5LHY - chains A and B; structure by X-ray diffraction, 3.31 A resolution.

Chain A (and B):
Name: Serine/threonine-protein kinase PLK4
Organism: Homo sapiens
Notes: EC 2.7.11.21; chain B of this document is another copy of the same molecule, construct and numbering; everything in this record applies to it too
UniProtKB: O00444 (PLK4_HUMAN); residues 884-970 here = UniProt positions 884-970
Amino-acid sequence (91 residues; each row starts with the number of its first residue):
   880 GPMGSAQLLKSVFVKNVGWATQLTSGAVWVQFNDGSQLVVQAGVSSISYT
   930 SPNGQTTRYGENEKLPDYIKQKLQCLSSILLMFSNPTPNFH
Unresolved in the structure: 880-889, 967-970
Construct notes: expression tag (880-883)

Chain A / chain B interface:
Residue-residue contacts (54):
  Val-891(A) / Cys-954(B)  hydrogen bond (backbone-side chain)
  Val-893(A) / Cys-954(B)  hydrophobic
  Trp-898(A) / Trp-898(B)  hydrophobic
  Val-909(A) / Leu-955(B)  hydrophobic
  Phe-911(A) / Lys-951(B)
  Asp-913(A) / Pro-931(B)
  Asp-913(A) / Lys-951(B)  salt bridge
  Gly-914(A) / Pro-931(B)
  Ser-915(A) / Tyr-928(B)
  Ser-915(A) / Thr-929(B)
  Ser-915(A) / Pro-931(B)
  Ser-915(A) / Lys-951(B)  hydrogen bond
  Gln-916(A) / Ser-927(B)
  Gln-916(A) / Tyr-928(B)
  Gln-916(A) / Thr-929(B)  hydrogen bond (backbone-backbone)
  Leu-917(A) / Ile-926(B)  hydrophobic
  Leu-917(A) / Ser-927(B)
  Leu-917(A) / Lys-951(B)
  Val-918(A) / Ser-925(B)
  Val-918(A) / Ile-926(B)
  Val-918(A) / Ser-927(B)  hydrogen bond (backbone-backbone)
  Val-919(A) / Val-923(B)  hydrophobic
  Val-919(A) / Ser-925(B)
  Gln-920(A) / Val-923(B)
  Gln-920(A) / Ser-924(B)  hydrogen bond (backbone-backbone)
  Gln-920(A) / Ser-925(B)  hydrogen bond (backbone-backbone)
  Ala-921(A) / Gly-922(B)
  Ala-921(A) / Ser-924(B)
  Gly-922(A) / Ala-921(B)
  Gly-922(A) / Gly-922(B)  hydrogen bond (backbone-backbone)
  Val-923(A) / Val-919(B)  hydrophobic
  Val-923(A) / Gln-920(B)
  Ser-924(A) / Gln-920(B)  hydrogen bond (backbone-backbone)
  Ser-925(A) / Val-919(B)
  Ser-925(A) / Gln-920(B)  hydrogen bond (backbone-backbone)
  Ile-926(A) / Leu-917(B)  hydrophobic
  Ile-926(A) / Val-918(B)
  Ser-927(A) / Gln-916(B)
  Ser-927(A) / Leu-917(B)
  Ser-927(A) / Val-918(B)  hydrogen bond (backbone-backbone)
  Tyr-928(A) / Ser-915(B)
  Tyr-928(A) / Gln-916(B)
  Thr-929(A) / Ser-915(B)
  Thr-929(A) / Gln-916(B)  hydrogen bond (backbone-backbone)
  Pro-931(A) / Asp-913(B)
  Pro-931(A) / Gly-914(B)
  Pro-931(A) / Ser-915(B)
  Lys-951(A) / Phe-911(B)
  Lys-951(A) / Asp-913(B)  salt bridge
  Lys-951(A) / Ser-915(B)  hydrogen bond
  Lys-951(A) / Leu-917(B)
  Cys-954(A) / Val-891(B)
  Cys-954(A) / Val-893(B)  hydrophobic
  Leu-955(A) / Val-909(B)  hydrophobic
Other interface residues (no listed pair), chain A (29 interface residues in all): Val-907, Arg-937, Leu-952
Other interface residues (no listed pair), chain B (28 interface residues in all): Val-907, Leu-952

Summary:
The interface between chain A and chain B involves 29 residues on one side and 28 on the other, with 12
hydrogen bonds and 2 salt bridges. Among the polar pairs are Asp-913(A)/Lys-951(B), Val-891(A)/Cys-954(B) and
Ser-915(A)/Lys-951(B).
Both chains are Serine/threonine-protein kinase PLK4 (Homo sapiens). Entry 5LHY (PB3 Domain of Human PLK4
(apo)) was determined by X-ray diffraction (same publication as 5LHW, 5LHX and 5LHZ).
